PDB entry 6ZCH | electron microscopy, 3.50 A resolution | chains H and E of the 18 polymer chains in the assembly

Chain H (and E):
Name: Serum amyloid A-2 protein
Organism: Mus musculus
Notes: chain E of this document is another copy of the same molecule, construct and numbering; everything in this record applies to it too
Reference sequence: P05367 (SAA2_MOUSE); residues 1-83 here correspond to UniProt positions 20-102 (UniProt number = residue number + 19)
Chain sequence (83 residues; each row starts with the number of its first residue):
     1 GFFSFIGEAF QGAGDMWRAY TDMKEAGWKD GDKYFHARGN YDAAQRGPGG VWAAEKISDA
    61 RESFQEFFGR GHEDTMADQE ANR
Disordered / not traced: 70-83

Interface between chain H and chain E:
Residue-residue contacts (164; chain H residue first):
  G1(H) with G1(E); F2(E), hydrogen bond (backbone-backbone)
  F2(H) with F2(E), hydrophobic; A54(E); E55(E)
  F3(H) with F2(E), hydrogen bond (backbone-backbone); F3(E), hydrophobic; S4(E), hydrogen bond (backbone-backbone)
  S4(H) with S4(E)
  F5(H) with S4(E), hydrogen bond (backbone-backbone); F5(E), hydrophobic; I6(E), hydrogen bond (backbone-backbone); W17(E)
  I6(H) with I6(E)
  G7(H) with I6(E), hydrogen bond (backbone-backbone); G7(E); E8(E), hydrogen bond (backbone-backbone); W17(E)
  E8(H) with E8(E); R46(E), salt bridge
  A9(H) with E8(E), hydrogen bond (backbone-backbone); A9(E), hydrogen bond (backbone-backbone); A44(E)
  F10(H) with A9(E), hydrogen bond (backbone-backbone); F10(E), hydrophobic; Q11(E), hydrogen bond (backbone-backbone)
  Q11(H) with Q11(E), hydrogen bond; F35(E)
  G12(H) with Q11(E), hydrogen bond (backbone-backbone); G12(E); A13(E); F35(E)
  A13(H) with A13(E), hydrogen bond (backbone-backbone); G14(E), hydrogen bond (backbone-backbone)
  G14(H) with G14(E); D15(E); K33(E)
  D15(H) with G14(E); D15(E), hydrogen bond (backbone-backbone); K33(E), salt bridge
  M16(H) with D15(E), hydrogen bond (backbone-backbone); M16(E); W17(E), hydrogen bond (backbone-backbone)
  W17(H) with W17(E), hydrogen bond (backbone-backbone); R18(E), hydrogen bond (backbone-backbone)
  R18(H) with R18(E); D30(E), salt bridge
  A19(H) with R18(E), hydrogen bond (backbone-backbone); A19(E); Y20(E), hydrogen bond (backbone-backbone)
  Y20(H) with R18(E); Y20(E), hydrophobic; W28(E), hydrophobic
  T21(H) with Y20(E), hydrogen bond (backbone-backbone); T21(E); D22(E), hydrogen bond (backbone-backbone)
  D22(H) with D22(E), hydrogen bond (backbone-backbone); M23(E), hydrogen bond (backbone-backbone)
  M23(H) with Y20(E), hydrophobic; M23(E), hydrophobic; W28(E), hydrophobic
  K24(H) with M23(E), hydrogen bond (backbone-backbone); K24(E); E25(E), hydrogen bond (backbone-backbone)
  E25(H) with K24(E); E25(E); A26(E)
  A26(H) with A26(E)
  G27(H) with A26(E), hydrogen bond (backbone-backbone); G27(E); W28(E), hydrogen bond (backbone-backbone)
  W28(H) with W28(E)
  K29(H) with W28(E), hydrogen bond (backbone-backbone); K29(E); D30(E), hydrogen bond (backbone-backbone)
  D30(H) with D30(E)
  G31(H) with D32(E)
  D32(H) with D32(E), hydrogen bond (backbone-side chain); K33(E), hydrogen bond (backbone-backbone)
  K33(H) with K33(E)
  Y34(H) with K33(E), hydrogen bond (backbone-backbone); Y34(E), hydrophobic; F35(E), hydrogen bond (backbone-backbone)
  F35(H) with F35(E)
  H36(H) with F35(E), hydrogen bond (backbone-backbone); H36(E), hydrogen bond; A37(E), hydrogen bond (backbone-backbone)
  A37(H) with A37(E)
  R38(H) with A37(E), hydrogen bond (backbone-backbone); R38(E); G39(E), hydrogen bond (backbone-backbone)
  G39(H) with R38(E); G39(E), hydrogen bond (backbone-backbone); N40(E)
  N40(H) with A37(E), hydrogen bond (side chain-backbone); R38(E); G39(E); N40(E), hydrogen bond (side chain-backbone)
  Y41(H) with N40(E), hydrogen bond (backbone-backbone); Y41(E), hydrophobic; D42(E), hydrogen bond (backbone-backbone)
  D42(H) with D42(E); A43(E), hydrogen bond (backbone-backbone); Q45(E), hydrogen bond (backbone-side chain)
  A43(H) with A43(E)
  A44(H) with A43(E), hydrogen bond (backbone-backbone); A44(E), hydrogen bond (backbone-backbone)
  Q45(H) with A44(E), hydrogen bond (backbone-backbone); Q45(E); R46(E), hydrogen bond (backbone-backbone)
  R46(H) with R46(E); G47(E); G49(E), hydrogen bond (side chain-backbone); G50(E)
  G47(H) with R46(E), hydrogen bond (backbone-backbone)
  P48(H) with P48(E); G49(E), hydrogen bond (backbone-backbone)
  G49(H) with G49(E)
  G50(H) with G49(E), hydrogen bond (backbone-backbone); G50(E); V51(E), hydrogen bond (backbone-backbone)
  V51(H) with V51(E)
  W52(H) with V51(E), hydrogen bond (backbone-backbone); W52(E); A53(E), hydrogen bond (backbone-backbone)
  A53(H) with A53(E)
  A54(H) with A53(E), hydrogen bond (backbone-backbone); A54(E); E55(E)
  E55(H) with E55(E), hydrogen bond (backbone-backbone); K56(E), hydrogen bond (backbone-backbone)
  K56(H) with K56(E)
  I57(H) with K56(E), hydrogen bond (backbone-backbone); I57(E); S58(E), hydrogen bond (backbone-backbone)
  S58(H) with S58(E)
  D59(H) with S58(E), hydrogen bond (backbone-backbone); D59(E)
  A60(H) with D59(E), hydrogen bond (backbone-backbone); A60(E); R61(E), hydrogen bond (backbone-backbone); S63(E)
  R61(H) with R61(E); S63(E)
  E62(H) with R61(E), hydrogen bond (backbone-backbone); E62(E), hydrogen bond (backbone-backbone); S63(E), hydrogen bond (backbone-side chain)
  S63(H) with E62(E); S63(E), hydrogen bond (backbone-side chain); F64(E), hydrogen bond (backbone-backbone)
  F64(H) with W52(E); F64(E), hydrogen bond (backbone-backbone); Q65(E), hydrogen bond (backbone-backbone)
  Q65(H) with E62(E); Q65(E), hydrogen bond
  E66(H) with G49(E); G50(E); W52(E); Q65(E), hydrogen bond (backbone-backbone); E66(E); F67(E), hydrogen bond (backbone-backbone)
  F67(H) with F67(E)
  F68(H) with F67(E), hydrogen bond (backbone-backbone); F68(E), hydrophobic
Interface residues without a listed pair, chain E (69 interface residues in all): G31, G69

Overview:
Chain H and chain E form an interface of 68 and 69 residues respectively, with 78 hydrogen bonds and 3 salt
bridges. Among the polar pairs are E8(H)-R46(E), D15(H)-K33(E) and R18(H)-D30(E).
Chain H and chain E are both Serum amyloid A-2 protein (Mus musculus); the structure, Amyloid fibril
morphology II (ex vivo) from murine SAA1.1 protein, was determined by electron microscopy, deposited together
with 6ZCF and 6ZCG.
